Entry 6W20 (electron microscopy, 3.00 A resolution); this record covers chains E and F of the 21 polymer chains in the assembly.

# Chain E (and F)
Protein: ATP-dependent Clp protease ATP-binding subunit ClpA
From: Escherichia coli (strain K12)
Notes: chain F of this document is another copy of the same molecule, construct and numbering; everything in this record applies to it too
Reference sequence: P0ABH9 (CLPA_ECOLI); residues 1-758 here = UniProt positions 1-758
Chain sequence (758 residues; numbered 1 to 758; the number before each row is that of its first residue):
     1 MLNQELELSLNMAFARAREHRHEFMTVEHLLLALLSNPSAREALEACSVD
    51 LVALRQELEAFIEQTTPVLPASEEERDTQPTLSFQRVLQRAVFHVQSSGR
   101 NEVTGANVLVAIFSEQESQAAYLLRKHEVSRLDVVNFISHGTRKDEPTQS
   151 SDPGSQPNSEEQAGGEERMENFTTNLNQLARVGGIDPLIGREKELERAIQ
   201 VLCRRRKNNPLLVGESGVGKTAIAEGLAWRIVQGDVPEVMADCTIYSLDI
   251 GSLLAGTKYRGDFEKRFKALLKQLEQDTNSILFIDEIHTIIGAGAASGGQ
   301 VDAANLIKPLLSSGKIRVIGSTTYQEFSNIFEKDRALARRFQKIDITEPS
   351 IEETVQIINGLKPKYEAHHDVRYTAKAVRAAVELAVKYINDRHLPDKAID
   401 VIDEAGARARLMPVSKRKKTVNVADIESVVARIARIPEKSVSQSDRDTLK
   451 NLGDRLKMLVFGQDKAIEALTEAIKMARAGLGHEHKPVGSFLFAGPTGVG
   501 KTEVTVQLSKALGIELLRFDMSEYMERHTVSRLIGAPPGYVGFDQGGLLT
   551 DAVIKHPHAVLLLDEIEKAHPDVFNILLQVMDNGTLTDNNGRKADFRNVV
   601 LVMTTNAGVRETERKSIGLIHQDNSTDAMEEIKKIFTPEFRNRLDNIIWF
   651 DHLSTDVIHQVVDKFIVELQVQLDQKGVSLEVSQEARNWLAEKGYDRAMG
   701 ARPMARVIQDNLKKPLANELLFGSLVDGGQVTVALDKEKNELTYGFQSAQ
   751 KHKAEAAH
Unresolved in the structure: 1-168, 293-302, 747-758
Ligand contacts:
  - ATP (adenosine-5'-triphosphate), molecule 1: P187, L188, I189, R191, S216, G217, V218, G219, K220, T221, A222, E225, E286, I357, L361, K364, P395, I399
  - ATP, molecule 2: L459, V460, F461, Q463, T497, G498, V499, G500, K501, T502, E503, D564, E565, N606, L653, V661, K664, F665, A701, R702
Swiss-Prot annotation at these positions:
  - binding site (ATP): G214 to T221, G495 to T502

# Interface between chain E and chain F
Residue-residue contacts (61; chain E residue first):
  K193(E) - R435(F)
  E196(E) - R432(F)  hydrogen bond (backbone-side chain)
  R197(E) - R432(F)
  R197(E) - I433(F)  hydrogen bond (side chain-backbone)
  Q200(E) - E404(F)
  Q200(E) - A407(F)
  Q200(E) - R408(F)
  Q200(E) - V429(F)
  Q200(E) - R432(F)
  Q200(E) - I433(F)
  C203(E) - A407(F)  hydrophobic
  C203(E) - R410(F)  hydrogen bond
  C203(E) - L411(F)  hydrophobic
  R204(E) - D400(F)  salt bridge
  R204(E) - D403(F)  salt bridge
  R204(E) - E404(F)  salt bridge
  R205(E) - Y365(F)
  R205(E) - H368(F)  hydrogen bond
  R205(E) - H369(F)
  R205(E) - D403(F)  hydrogen bond (backbone-side chain)
  R206(E) - Y365(F)
  R206(E) - D403(F)  hydrogen bond (backbone-side chain)
  K207(E) - D396(F)
  K207(E) - D400(F)  salt bridge
  P237(E) - L411(F)  hydrophobic
  E238(E) - V414(F)
  V239(E) - L411(F)  hydrophobic
  M240(E) - L411(F)  hydrophobic
  E264(E) - K258(F)  salt bridge
  N305(E) - A255(F)
  L306(E) - A255(F)  hydrophobic
  R335(E) - S216(F)  hydrogen bond
  R335(E) - G217(F)
  R335(E) - D396(F)  salt bridge
  R339(E) - E286(F)  salt bridge
  Q342(E) - E404(F)  hydrogen bond
  K439(E) - K676(F)
  R446(E) - L720(F)  hydrogen bond (side chain-backbone)
  R446(E) - L721(F)  hydrogen bond (side chain-backbone)
  K450(E) - F722(F)
  E472(E) - K714(F)  salt bridge
  K475(E) - N718(F)  hydrogen bond
  K475(E) - L721(F)
  K475(E) - F722(F)
  M476(E) - Q709(F)
  M476(E) - K713(F)
  M476(E) - K714(F)
  M476(E) - A717(F)  hydrophobic
  A479(E) - K676(F)
  A479(E) - L721(F)  hydrophobic
  L481(E) - L673(F)  hydrophobic
  L481(E) - K713(F)
  Y540(E) - V541(F)
  N575(E) - E523(F)
  E639(E) - E565(F)
  E639(E) - R702(F)  salt bridge
  N642(E) - M699(F)
  N642(E) - R702(F)
  N642(E) - R706(F)
  L644(E) - R706(F)
  D645(E) - R706(F)
Other interface residues (no listed pair), chain E (46 interface residues in all): E194, R260, D345, T347, E383, K387, V441, L449, G480, G482, K486, R641, N646
Other interface residues (no listed pair), chain F (44 interface residues in all): Y259, R392, Q672, Q675, D710, L716, V726

# Summary
46 residues of chain E and 44 residues of chain F are in contact, with 11 hydrogen bonds and 9 salt bridges.
Polar pairs include R204(E)-D400(F), R204(E)-D403(F) and R204(E)-E404(F). Chain E binds ATP. Curated
annotation (UniProt) lists 16 ATP-binding residues on chain E.
Both chains are ATP-dependent Clp protease ATP-binding subunit ClpA (Escherichia coli (strain K12)). Entry
6W20 (ClpAP Disengaged State bound to RepA-GFP) was determined by electron microscopy together with 6UQE,
6UQO, 6W1Z, 6W21, 6W22, 6W23 and 6W24 from the same study.
